6VOO - chains A and F of the 9 polymer chains in the assembly; structure by electron microscopy, 3.05 A resolution.

[Chain A]
Protein: ATP synthase subunit alpha, chloroplastic
Organism: Spinacia oleracea
Notes: EC 7.1.2.2
UniProt: P06450 (ATPA_SPIOL); numbering as in UniProt (aligned over 1-507)
Chain sequence (507 residues; each row starts with the number of its first residue):
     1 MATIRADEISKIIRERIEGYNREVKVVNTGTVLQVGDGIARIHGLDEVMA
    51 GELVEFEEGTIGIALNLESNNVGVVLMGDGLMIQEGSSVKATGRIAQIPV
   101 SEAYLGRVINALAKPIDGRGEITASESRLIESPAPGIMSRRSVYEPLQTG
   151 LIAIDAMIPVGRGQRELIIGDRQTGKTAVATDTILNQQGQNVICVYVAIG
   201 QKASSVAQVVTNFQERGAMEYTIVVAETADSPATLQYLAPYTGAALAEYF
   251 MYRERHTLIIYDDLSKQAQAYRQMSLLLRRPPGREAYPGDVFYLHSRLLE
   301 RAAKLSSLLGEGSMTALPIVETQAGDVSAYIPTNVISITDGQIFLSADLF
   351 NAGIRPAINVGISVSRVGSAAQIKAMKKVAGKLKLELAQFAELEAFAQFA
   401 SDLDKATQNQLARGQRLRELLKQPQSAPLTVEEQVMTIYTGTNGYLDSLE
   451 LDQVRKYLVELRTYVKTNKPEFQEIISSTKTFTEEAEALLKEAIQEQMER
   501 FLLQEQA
Not modelled in the structure: 1-5, 507
Ligand contacts:
  - ADP (adenosine-5'-diphosphate): V364, S365, R366
  - ATP (adenosine-5'-triphosphate): D171, R172, Q173, T174, G175, K176, T177, A178, E321, F350, R355, P356, Q423, P424, Q425
Curated features (UniProtKB/Swiss-Prot):
  - binding site (ATP): G170 to T177
  - site: S363 (Required for activity)
Reported in the primary citation:
  - binding site for ATP: R366
  - binding site for tentoxin: I63, L65, V75, E131, R297

[Chain F]
Protein: ATP synthase subunit beta, chloroplastic
Organism: Spinacia oleracea
Notes: EC 7.1.2.2
UniProt: P00825 (ATPB_SPIOL); residue numbers follow UniProt; this construct covers 1-498
Chain sequence (498 residues; row label = number of the first residue in the row):
     1 MRINPTTSDPGVSTLEKKNLGRIAQIIGPVLDVAFPPGKMPNIYNALIVK
    51 GRDTAGQPMNVTCEVQQLLGNNRVRAVAMSATDGLTRGMEVIDTGAPLSV
   101 PVGGATLGRIFNVLGEPVDNLGPVDTRTTSPIHRSAPAFTQLDTKLSIFE
   151 TGIKVVDLLAPYRRGGKIGLFGGAGVGKTVLIMELINNIAKAHGGVSVFG
   201 GVGERTREGNDLYMEMKESGVINEQNIAESKVALVYGQMNEPPGARMRVG
   251 LTALTMAEYFRDVNEQDVLLFIDNIFRFVQAGSEVSALLGRMPSAVGYQP
   301 TLSTEMGSLQERITSTKEGSITSIQAVYVPADDLTDPAPATTFAHLDATT
   351 VLSRGLAAKGIYPAVDPLDSTSTMLQPRIVGEEHYEIAQRVKETLQRYKE
   401 LQDIIAILGLDELSEEDRLTVARARKIERFLSQPFFVAEVFTGSPGKYVG
   451 LAETIRGFQLILSGELDSLPEQAFYLVGNIDEATAKAMNLEMESKLKK
Not modelled in the structure: 1-16, 497-498
Ligand contacts:
  - ADP (adenosine-5'-diphosphate): G173, A174, G175, V176, G177, K178, T179, V180, E204, E208, Y362, P363, F435, A438, F441, T442
  - ATP (adenosine-5'-triphosphate): S372, T373, Q376, Y385
Curated features (UniProtKB/Swiss-Prot):
  - binding site (ATP): G172 to T179
Reported in the primary citation:
  - binding site for ATP: K178, T179, Y362, F441
  - binding site for tentoxin: T82, D83
  - binding site for ADP: K178, T179, Y362, F441

[How chain A and chain F interact]
Residue-residue contacts (117):
  G44(A) - R87(F)
  L45(A) - R87(F)  hydrogen bond (backbone-side chain)
  D46(A) - R87(F)
  V48(A) - T86(F)
  V48(A) - R87(F)
  M49(A) - G84(F)
  M49(A) - L85(F)
  M49(A) - T86(F)
  A50(A) - I26(F)  hydrophobic
  A50(A) - T82(F)
  A50(A) - D83(F)
  A50(A) - G84(F)  hydrogen bond (backbone-backbone)
  A50(A) - L85(F)  hydrogen bond (backbone-backbone)
  G51(A) - D83(F)
  L65(A) - I26(F)
  N66(A) - I26(F)
  N66(A) - I27(F)
  L67(A) - Q25(F)
  L67(A) - I26(F)  hydrogen bond (backbone-backbone)
  L67(A) - L85(F)
  L67(A) - R87(F)
  E68(A) - Q25(F)
  E68(A) - R87(F)  hydrogen bond (backbone-side chain)
  S69(A) - A24(F)
  S69(A) - Q25(F)
  N71(A) - R87(F)
  V72(A) - R87(F)
  I95(A) - G84(F)
  A134(A) - N240(F)
  P135(A) - T206(F)
  G136(A) - T206(F)
  I137(A) - I110(F)  hydrophobic
  I137(A) - T206(F)
  I137(A) - N210(F)
  I137(A) - Y236(F)  hydrophobic
  I137(A) - Q238(F)
  M138(A) - V118(F)
  M138(A) - D119(F)
  M138(A) - Y213(F)  hydrophobic
  R140(A) - T206(F)
  R140(A) - N210(F)
  R141(A) - N210(F)
  S142(A) - N210(F)
  S142(A) - D211(F)  hydrogen bond
  R165(A) - R205(F)
  P281(A) - A287(F)  hydrophobic
  R284(A) - V296(F)
  G289(A) - E284(F)
  D290(A) - E284(F)
  F292(A) - M239(F)  hydrophobic
  F292(A) - R246(F)
  F292(A) - R277(F)
  F292(A) - Q280(F)
  F292(A) - E284(F)
  Y293(A) - M239(F)
  Y293(A) - N240(F)
  Y293(A) - E241(F)
  Y293(A) - P242(F)
  Y293(A) - R246(F)
  Y293(A) - E284(F)
  S296(A) - M239(F)  hydrogen bond (side chain-backbone)
  E300(A) - T206(F)  hydrogen bond
  E300(A) - N240(F)
  S328(A) - A331(F)
  T333(A) - Y328(F)  hydrogen bond
  T333(A) - A331(F)
  I336(A) - A174(F)  hydrophobic
  S337(A) - A174(F)
  S337(A) - R205(F)  hydrogen bond (backbone-side chain)
  S337(A) - M239(F)
  S337(A) - R277(F)  hydrogen bond
  I338(A) - R205(F)
  I338(A) - M239(F)  hydrophobic
  T339(A) - R205(F)  hydrogen bond (backbone-side chain)
  D340(A) - R207(F)  salt bridge
  G361(A) - A357(F)
  G361(A) - A358(F)
  S365(A) - F441(F)
  R366(A) - T179(F)
  R366(A) - R207(F)
  R366(A) - E208(F)  salt bridge
  R366(A) - F441(F)
  V367(A) - V440(F)
  G368(A) - V440(F)
  S369(A) - V440(F)  hydrogen bond (backbone-backbone)
  A370(A) - V440(F)
  G381(A) - F441(F)
  G381(A) - G443(F)
  K382(A) - T442(F)
  K382(A) - G443(F)  hydrogen bond (side chain-backbone)
  K382(A) - S444(F)
  L385(A) - G360(F)
  L385(A) - Y362(F)  hydrophobic
  L385(A) - T442(F)
  L385(A) - Y475(F)
  L385(A) - L476(F)  hydrophobic
  E386(A) - Q472(F)
  E386(A) - Y475(F)
  A388(A) - A358(F)
  A388(A) - K359(F)
  Q389(A) - K359(F)  hydrogen bond (side chain-backbone)
  Q389(A) - I361(F)
  Q389(A) - R429(F)  hydrogen bond
  Q389(A) - Q472(F)  hydrogen bond
  Q389(A) - Y475(F)
  E392(A) - K359(F)  salt bridge
  E392(A) - R425(F)  salt bridge
  E392(A) - R429(F)  salt bridge
  F396(A) - Y398(F)
  F396(A) - L410(F)  hydrophobic
  F396(A) - V421(F)  hydrophobic
  F396(A) - R425(F)
  F399(A) - I405(F)  hydrophobic
  F399(A) - A406(F)
  F399(A) - G409(F)
  F399(A) - L410(F)  hydrogen bond (backbone-backbone)
  S401(A) - D411(F)
Interface residues without a listed pair, chain A (63 interface residues in all): E131, V143, R297, Q342, V364, L393, D402
Interface residues without a listed pair, chain F (67 interface residues in all): G28, N120, G175, G203, G209, M214, P243, Q402

[Overview]
63 residues of chain A face 67 of chain F across their interface, with 18 hydrogen bonds and 5 salt bridges.
Polar pairs include D340(A)-R207(F), R366(A)-E208(F) and E392(A)-K359(F). The paper reports a binding site for
tentoxin at I63(A), L65(A) and T82(F) among others; a binding site for ATP at R366(A) and K178(F) among
others.
Chain A is ATP synthase subunit alpha, chloroplastic and chain F is ATP synthase subunit beta, chloroplastic,
both from Spinacia oleracea; the structure, Chloroplast ATP synthase (R1, CF1), was determined by electron
microscopy together with 6VM1, 6VM4, 6VMB, 6VMD, 6VMG, 6VOF and 8 further entries from the same study.
